PDB entry 6S4T | X-ray diffraction, 2.00 A resolution | chain A

== Chain A ==
Name: Oxysterols receptor LXR-beta
Source organism: Homo sapiens
Reference sequence: P55055 (NR1H2_HUMAN); residues 217-461 here correspond to UniProt positions 216-460 (UniProt number = residue number - 1)
Amino-acid sequence (245 residues; each row starts with the number of its first residue):
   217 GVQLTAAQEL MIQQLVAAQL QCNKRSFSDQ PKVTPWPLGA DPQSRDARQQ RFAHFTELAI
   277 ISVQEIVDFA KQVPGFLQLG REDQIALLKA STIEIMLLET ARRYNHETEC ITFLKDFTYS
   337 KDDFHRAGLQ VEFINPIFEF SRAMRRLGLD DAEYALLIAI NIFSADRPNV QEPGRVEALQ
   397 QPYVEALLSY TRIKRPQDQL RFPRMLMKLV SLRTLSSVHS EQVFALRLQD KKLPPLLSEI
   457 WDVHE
Not modelled in the structure: 217-218, 245-247, 460-461
Residues lining bound ligands:
  - KVB (2-[4-[[3-[3-(phenylmethyl)-8-(trifluoromethyl)quinolin-4-yl]phenoxy]methyl]phenyl]ethanoic acid), molecule 1: Asn239, Phe268, Phe271, Thr272, Leu274, Ala275, Ser278, Glu281, Ile309, Met312, Leu313, Glu315, Thr316, Arg319, Phe329, Leu330, Phe340, Leu345, Phe349, Ile353, His435, Gln438, Val439, Leu442, Leu449, Trp457
  - KVB, molecule 2: Val279, Gln280, Val283, Lys287, Phe292, Arg297, Gln300, Ile301, Leu304, Lys305, Thr308, Leu452, Ile456
UniProt features mapped onto this chain:
  - cross-link (Glycyl lysine isopeptide (Lys-Gly)): Lys410 (interchain with G-Cter in SUMO2), Lys448 (interchain with G-Cter in SUMO2)

== In short ==
Chain A binds compound KVB.
Chain A is Oxysterols receptor LXR-beta (Homo sapiens); the structure, LXRbeta ligand binding domain in
comlpex with small molecule inhibitors, was determined by X-ray diffraction (same publication as 6S5K, 6S4N
and 6S4U).
